1GRU - chains C and D of the 21 polymer chains in the assembly; structure by electron microscopy, 12.50 A resolution (very low resolution: no residue pairs are listed; an interface is given only as per-side residue counts).

[Chain C (and D)]
Protein: Groel
Organism: Escherichia coli
Notes: chain D of this document is another copy of the same molecule, construct and numbering; everything in this record applies to it too
UniProtKB: P06139 (CH60_ECOLI); residues 2-548 here correspond to UniProt positions 1-547 (UniProt number = residue number - 1)
Sequence (547 residues; each row starts with the number of its first residue):
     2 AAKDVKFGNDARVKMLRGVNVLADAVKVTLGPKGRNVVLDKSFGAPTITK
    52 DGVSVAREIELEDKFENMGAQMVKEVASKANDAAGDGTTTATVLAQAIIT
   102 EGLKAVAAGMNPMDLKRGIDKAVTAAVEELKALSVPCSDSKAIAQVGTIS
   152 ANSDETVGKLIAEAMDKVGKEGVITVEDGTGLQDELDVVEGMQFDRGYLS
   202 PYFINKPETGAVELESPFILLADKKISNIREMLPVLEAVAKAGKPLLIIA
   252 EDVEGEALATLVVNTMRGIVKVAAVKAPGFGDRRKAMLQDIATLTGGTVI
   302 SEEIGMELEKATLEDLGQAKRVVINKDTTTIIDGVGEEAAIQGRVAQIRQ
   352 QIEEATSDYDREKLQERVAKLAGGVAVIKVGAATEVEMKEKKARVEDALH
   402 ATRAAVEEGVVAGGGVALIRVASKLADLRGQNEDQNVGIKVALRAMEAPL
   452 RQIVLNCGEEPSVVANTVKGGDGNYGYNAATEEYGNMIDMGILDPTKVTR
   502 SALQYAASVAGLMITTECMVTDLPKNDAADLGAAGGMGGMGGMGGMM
Not modelled in the structure: 527-548

[Interface between chain C and chain D]
At this resolution (12 A) residue pairs are not listed: 34 residues of chain C and 31 of chain D lie at the interface.

[In short]
34 residues of chain C face 31 of chain D across their interface.
Chain C and chain D are both Groel (Escherichia coli); the structure, Solution structure of
groes-ADP7-groel-ATP7 complex by cryo-EM, was determined by electron microscopy (same publication as 1GR5 and
2C7E).
